Entry 5NKX (X-ray diffraction, 2.00 A resolution); this record covers chain A.

# Chain A
Protein: M2-1
From: Human respiratory syncytial virus
UniProtKB: Q4KRW3 (Q4KRW3_HRSV); residue numbers follow UniProt; this construct covers 73-185
Amino-acid sequence (113 residues; row label = number of the first residue in the row):
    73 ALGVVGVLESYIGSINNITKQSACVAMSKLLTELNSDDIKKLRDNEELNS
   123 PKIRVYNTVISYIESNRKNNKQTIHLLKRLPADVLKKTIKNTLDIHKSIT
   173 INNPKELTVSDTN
Not modelled in the structure: 176-177
UniProt features mapped onto this chain:
  - region: Arg126 to Asn163 (Binding to the phosphoprotein)
  - site (Involved in RNA-binding): Lys92, Arg151
From the paper describing this entry:
  - conformationally variable residues (order/disorder transition): Glu178 to Asn185

# In short
From the paper: conformational variability at Glu178.
Chain A is M2-1 (Human respiratory syncytial virus); the structure, HRSV M2-1 core domain, P3221 crystal form,
was determined by X-ray diffraction, deposited together with 5NOH.
